2IIC - chain A; structure by X-ray diffraction, 2.93 A resolution.

Chain A:
Molecule: Alpha-11 giardin
Source organism: Giardia intestinalis
UniProt: Q4VPP2 (Q4VPP2_GIALA); residues 1-306 here correspond to UniProt positions 2-307 (UniProt number = residue number + 1)
Chain sequence (310 residues; row label = number of the first residue in the row; numbers below 1 keep their minus sign (Gly-3 is residue -3)):
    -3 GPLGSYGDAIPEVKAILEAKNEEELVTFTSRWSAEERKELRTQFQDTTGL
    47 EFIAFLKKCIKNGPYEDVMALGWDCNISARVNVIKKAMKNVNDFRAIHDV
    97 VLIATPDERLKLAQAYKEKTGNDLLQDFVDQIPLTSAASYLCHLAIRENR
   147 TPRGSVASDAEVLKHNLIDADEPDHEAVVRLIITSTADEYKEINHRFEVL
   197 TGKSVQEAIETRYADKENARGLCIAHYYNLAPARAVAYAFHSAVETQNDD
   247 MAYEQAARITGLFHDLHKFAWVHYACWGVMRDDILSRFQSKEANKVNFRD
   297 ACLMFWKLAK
Unresolved in the structure: -3 to 3, 306
Construct notes: cloning artifact (-3 to 0)
Metal / ion sites: Ca2+: Lys53, Ile56, Lys57, Glu62
From the paper describing this entry:
  - Ca2+ coordination: Lys53, Ile56, Glu62
  - contacts within the chain: Asp245-Arg283 (salt bridge)
  - conformationally variable residues (helix shift): Pro7 to Lys16, Thr44 to Cys55

Overview:
Lys53, Ile56, Lys57 and Glu62 form the Ca2+ site. From the paper: Ca2+ coordination by Lys53, Ile56 and Glu62;
conformational variability at Pro7 and Thr44.
Chain A is Alpha-11 giardin (Giardia intestinalis); the structure, Calcium bound structure of alpha-11
giardin, was determined by X-ray diffraction together with 2II2 from the same study.
